PDB entry 5JTO | solution NMR | chains A and H of the 8 polymer chains in the assembly

Chain A:
Protein: Protein-export protein SecB
From: Escherichia coli O157:H7
UniProt: P0AG88 (SECB_ECO57); residues 1-155 here = UniProt positions 1-155
Sequence (155 residues; numbered 1 to 155; the number before each row is that of its first residue):
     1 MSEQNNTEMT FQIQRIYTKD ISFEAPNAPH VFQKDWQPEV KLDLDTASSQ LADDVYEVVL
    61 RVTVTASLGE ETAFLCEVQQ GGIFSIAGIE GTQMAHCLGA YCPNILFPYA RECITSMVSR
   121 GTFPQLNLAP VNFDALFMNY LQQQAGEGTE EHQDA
Reported in the primary citation:
  - mutagenesis - V40A/L42A/L44A (40-fold): decreased binding to Alkaline phosphatase (chain H)

Chain H:
Protein: Alkaline phosphatase
From: Escherichia coli (strain K12)
Notes: EC 3.1.3.1
UniProt: P00634 (PPB_ECOLI); residue numbers follow UniProt; this construct covers 271-310
Sequence (40 residues; each row starts with the number of its first residue):
   271 ANQQKPLLGL FADGNMPVRW LGPKATYHGN IDKPAVTCTP

How chain A and chain H interact:
Contacting residue pairs (8; chain A residue first):
  Gln-12(A) with Val-306(H); Thr-307(H); Thr-309(H)
  Ile-13(A) with Val-306(H)
  Gln-14(A) with Ala-305(H); Val-306(H); Thr-307(H)
  Arg-15(A) with Asp-302(H)

Overview:
4 residues of chain A and 5 residues of chain H are in contact. The paper reports that V40A/L42A/L44A of chain
A reduce binding to Alkaline phosphatase (chain H).
Chain A is Protein-export protein SecB (Escherichia coli O157:H7) and chain H is Alkaline phosphatase
(Escherichia coli (strain K12)); the structure, The structure of chaperone SecB in complex with unstructured
proPhoA binding site d, was determined by solution NMR, deposited together with 5JTL, 5JTM, 5JTN, 5JTP, 5JTQ
and 5JTR.
